PDB entry 6NMI | electron microscopy, 3.70 A resolution | chains D and F of the 8 polymer chains in the assembly

[Chain D]
Protein: General transcription factor IIH subunit 4,  p52
From: Homo sapiens
Reference sequence: Q92759 (TF2H4_HUMAN); numbering as in UniProt (aligned over 1-462)
Amino-acid sequence (462 residues; each row starts with the number of its first residue):
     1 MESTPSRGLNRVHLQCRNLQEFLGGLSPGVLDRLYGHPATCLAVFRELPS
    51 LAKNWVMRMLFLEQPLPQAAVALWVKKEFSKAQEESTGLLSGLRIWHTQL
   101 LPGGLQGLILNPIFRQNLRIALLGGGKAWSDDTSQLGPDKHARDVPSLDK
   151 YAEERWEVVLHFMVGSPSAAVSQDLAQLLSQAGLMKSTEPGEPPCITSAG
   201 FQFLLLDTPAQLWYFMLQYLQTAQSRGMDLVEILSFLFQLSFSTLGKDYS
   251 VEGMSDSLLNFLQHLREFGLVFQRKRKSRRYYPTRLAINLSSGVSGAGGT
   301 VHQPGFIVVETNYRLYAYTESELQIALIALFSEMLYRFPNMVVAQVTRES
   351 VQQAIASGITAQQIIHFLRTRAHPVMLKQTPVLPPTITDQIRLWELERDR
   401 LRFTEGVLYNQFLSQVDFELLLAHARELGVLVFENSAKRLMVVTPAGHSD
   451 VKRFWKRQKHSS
Disordered / not traced: 1-6, 459-462

[Chain F]
Protein: General transcription factor IIH subunit 3, p34
From: Homo sapiens
Reference sequence: Q13889 (TF2H3_HUMAN); residues 1-308 here = UniProt positions 1-308
Amino-acid sequence (308 residues; row label = number of the first residue in the row):
     1 MVSDEDELNLLVIVVDANPIWWGKQALKESQFTLSKCIDAVMVLGNSHLF
    51 MNRSNKLAVIASHIQESRFLYPGKNGRLGDFFGDPGNPPEFNPSGSKDGK
   101 YELLTSANEVIVEEIKDLMTKSDIKGQHTETLLAGSLAKALCYIHRMNKE
   151 VKDNQEMKSRILVIKAAEDSALQYMNFMNVIFAAQKQNILIDACVLDSDS
   201 GLLQQACDITGGLYLKVPQMPSLLQYLLWVFLPDQDQRSQLILPPPVHVD
   251 YRAACFCHRNLIEIGYVCSVCLSIFCNFSPICTTCETAFKISLPPVLKAK
   301 KKKLKVSA
Disordered / not traced: 1-7, 73-94, 293-308
Disulfide bonds: C255-C257
Bound ions: Zn2+: C268, C271, C282, C285
UniProt features mapped onto this chain:
  - zinc finger: C268 to C285 (C4-type)

[Interface between chain D and chain F]
Contacting residue pairs - 63 pairs, chain D then chain F:
  P38(D) with G99(F)
  L42(D) with F50(F), hydrophobic; Y101(F), hydrophobic
  F45(D) with F50(F), hydrophobic; M51(F), hydrophobic
  R46(D) with F50(F); R53(F)
  S50(D) with Q237(F), hydrogen bond (backbone-side chain)
  L51(D) with Q240(F)
  K53(D) with M51(F), hydrogen bond (side chain-backbone)
  N54(D) with L228(F); P233(F); Q237(F), hydrogen bond; L241(F)
  W55(D) with W229(F)
  M57(D) with S47(F); F50(F), hydrophobic; L228(F); L232(F), hydrophobic
  R58(D) with Q225(F), hydrogen bond (backbone-side chain); W229(F)
  F61(D) with Q225(F); L228(F), hydrophobic
  W74(D) with W229(F), hydrophobic; L241(F); I242(F), hydrogen bond (backbone-backbone)
  V75(D) with Q240(F); I242(F)
  K76(D) with S239(F), hydrogen bond (side chain-backbone); Q240(F), hydrogen bond (backbone-backbone); I242(F)
  F79(D) with S239(F); Q240(F)
  L118(D) with F50(F), hydrophobic
  I120(D) with G99(F); K100(F)
  A121(D) with F50(F), hydrophobic; K100(F); Y101(F); L104(F)
  L122(D) with N46(F); F50(F), hydrophobic; K100(F)
  L123(D) with V43(F), hydrophobic; K100(F)
  G124(D) with D98(F)
  G125(D) with D98(F), hydrogen bond (backbone-backbone)
  K127(D) with D98(F)
  W129(D) with S96(F); G99(F); K100(F); E102(F)
  D131(D) with S96(F)
  F242(D) with Y101(F), hydrophobic; E102(F)
  S243(D) with E102(F)
  T244(D) with E102(F), hydrogen bond
  K247(D) with G95(F)
  Y249(D) with E102(F), hydrogen bond
  N289(D) with R53(F)
  G298(D) with N154(F)
  G299(D) with N154(F)
  K378(D) with D153(F)
Interface residues without a listed pair, chain D (38 interface residues in all): L73, A128, I288
Interface residues without a listed pair, chain F (30 interface residues in all): L49, K97, L224, R238

[Summary]
38 residues of chain D face 30 of chain F across their interface; the contacts include 10 hydrogen bonds.
Polar pairs include S50(D)-Q237(F), K53(D)-M51(F) and N54(D)-Q237(F). The Zn2+ site is built by C268(F),
C271(F), C282(F) and C285(F).
Chain D is General transcription factor IIH subunit 4,  p52 and chain F is General transcription factor IIH
subunit 3, p34, both from Homo sapiens; the structure, Cryo-EM structure of the human TFIIH core complex, was
determined by electron microscopy.
